PDB entry 3LXN | X-ray diffraction, 2.50 A resolution | chain A

# Chain A
Name: Non-receptor tyrosine-protein kinase TYK2
Source organism: Homo sapiens
Notes: EC 2.7.10.2; fragment: Kinase Domain
UniProtKB: P29597 (TYK2_HUMAN); residues 888-1182 here = UniProt positions 888-1182
Chain sequence (318 residues; row label = number of the first residue in the row):
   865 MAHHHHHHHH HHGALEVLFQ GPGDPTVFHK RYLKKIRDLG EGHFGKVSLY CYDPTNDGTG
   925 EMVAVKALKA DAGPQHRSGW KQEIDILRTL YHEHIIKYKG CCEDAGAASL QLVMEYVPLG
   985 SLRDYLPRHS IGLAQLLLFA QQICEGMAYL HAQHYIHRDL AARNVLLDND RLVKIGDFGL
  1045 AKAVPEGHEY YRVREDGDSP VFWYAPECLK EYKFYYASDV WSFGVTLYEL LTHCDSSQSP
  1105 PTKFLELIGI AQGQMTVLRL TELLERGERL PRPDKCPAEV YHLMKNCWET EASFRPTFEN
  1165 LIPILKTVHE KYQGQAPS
Disordered / not traced: 865-887, 1058-1060, 1179-1182
Modified positions: Y1054 (o-phosphotyrosine; PTR)
Construct notes: expression tag (865-887); engineered mutation A936 (Cys in P29597), A969 (Gln in P29597), A971 (Glu in P29597), A972 (Lys in P29597), A1142 (Cys in P29597)
Residues lining bound ligands: cp-690,550 (MI1; 3-{(3R,4R)-4-methyl-3-[methyl(7H-pyrrolo[2,3-d]pyrimidin-4-yl)amino]piperidin-1-yl}-3-oxopropanenitrile): L903, G904, E905, G906, H907, G909, K910, V911, A928, K930, I960, M978, E979, Y980, V981, G984, S985, R1027, N1028, L1030, G1040, D1041

# Overview
Ligands of chain A: cp-690,550.
Chain A is Non-receptor tyrosine-protein kinase TYK2 (Homo sapiens); the structure, Structural and
Thermodynamic Characterization of the TYK2 and JAK3 Kinase Domains in Complex with CP-690550 and ..., was
determined by X-ray diffraction (same publication as 3LXK, 3LXL and 3LXP).
